PDB entry 8H9I | electron microscopy, 2.77 A resolution | chains E and G of the 8 polymer chains in the assembly

[Chain E]
Name: ATP synthase subunit beta, mitochondrial
Organism: Homo sapiens
Notes: EC 7.1.2.2
UniProt: P06576 (ATPB_HUMAN); residues 1-482 here correspond to UniProt positions 48-529 (UniProt number = residue number + 47)
Amino-acid sequence (482 residues; numbered 1 to 482; the number before each row is that of its first residue):
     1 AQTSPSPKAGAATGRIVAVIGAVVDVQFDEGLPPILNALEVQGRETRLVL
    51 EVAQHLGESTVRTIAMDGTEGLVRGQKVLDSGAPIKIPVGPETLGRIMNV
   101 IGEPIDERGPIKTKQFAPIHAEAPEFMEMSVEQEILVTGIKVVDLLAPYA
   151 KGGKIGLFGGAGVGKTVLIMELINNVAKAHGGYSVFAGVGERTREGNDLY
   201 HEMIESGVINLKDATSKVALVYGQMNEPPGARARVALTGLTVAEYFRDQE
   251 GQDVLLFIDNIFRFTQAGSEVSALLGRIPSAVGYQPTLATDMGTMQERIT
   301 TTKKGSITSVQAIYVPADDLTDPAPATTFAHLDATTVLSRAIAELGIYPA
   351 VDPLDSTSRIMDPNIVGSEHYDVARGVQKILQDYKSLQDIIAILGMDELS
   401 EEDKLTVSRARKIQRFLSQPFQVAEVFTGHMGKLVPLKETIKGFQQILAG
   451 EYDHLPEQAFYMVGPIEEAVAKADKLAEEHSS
Disordered / not traced: 1-11, 478-482
Curated features (UniProtKB/Swiss-Prot):
  - binding site (ADP): G162, V163, G164, K165, T166, V167
  - binding site (ATP): G162, G164, K165, T166, V167, R192
  - binding site (phosphate): G162, V163, G164, K165, T166
  - binding site (Mg(2+)): T166, E191
  - modified residue: K77 (N6-acetyllysine), K86 (N6-acetyllysine), K114 (N6-acetyllysine), K151 (N6-acetyllysine), K212 (N6-acetyllysine), K217 (N6-acetyllysine), T265 (Phosphothreonine), S368 (Phosphoserine), K379 (N6-acetyllysine), S386 (Phosphoserine), K433 (N6-acetyllysine), K438 (N6-acetyllysine), K475 (N6-acetyllysine), S482 (Phosphoserine)
  - glycosylation: S59 (O-linked (GlcNAc) serine)

[Chain G]
Name: ATP synthase subunit gamma, mitochondrial
Organism: Homo sapiens
UniProt: P36542 (ATPG_HUMAN); residues 1-273 here correspond to UniProt positions 26-298 (UniProt number = residue number + 25)
Amino-acid sequence (273 residues; numbered 1 to 273; the number before each row is that of its first residue):
     1 ATLKDITRRLKSIKNIQKITKSMKMVAAAKYARAERELKPARIYGLGSLA
    51 LYEKADIKGPEDKKKHLLIGVSSDRGLCGAIHSSIAKQMKSEVATLTAAG
   101 KEVMLVGIGDKIRGILYRTHSDQFLVAFKEVGRKPPTFGDASVIALELLN
   151 SGYEFDEGSIIFNKFRSVISYKTEEKPIFSLNTVASADSMSIYDDIDADV
   201 LQNYQEYNLANIIYYSLKESTTSEQSARMTAMDNASKNASEMIDKLTLTF
   251 NRTRQAVITKELIEIISGAAALD
Disordered / not traced: 1, 33-222, 273

[Chain E / chain G interface]
Residue-residue contacts (14):
  P279(E) with I266(G)
  A281(E) with T259(G)
  V282(E) with Q255(G); I258(G); T259(G), hydrogen bond (backbone-side chain); L262(G)
  G283(E) with L262(G)
  P316(E) with R254(G)
  A317(E) with R254(G)
  D319(E) with N251(G); R254(G)
  T321(E) with Q255(G), hydrogen bond
  D322(E) with R254(G), salt bridge; Q255(G)
Also at the interface, not in a pair above, chain E (13 interface residues in all): I278, D318, P323, I393
Also at the interface, not in a pair above, chain G (8 interface residues in all): M229

[Overview]
13 residues of chain E and 8 residues of chain G are in contact, with 2 hydrogen bonds and 1 salt bridge.
Polar contacts include D322(E)-R254(G), V282(E)-T259(G) and T321(E)-Q255(G).
Here chain E is ATP synthase subunit beta, mitochondrial and chain G is ATP synthase subunit gamma,
mitochondrial, both from Homo sapiens. Entry 8H9I (Human ATP synthase F1 domain, state2) was determined by
electron microscopy together with 8H9E, 8H9L and 8H9P from the same study.
